PDB entry 2ZQZ | X-ray diffraction, 2.50 A resolution | chains A and B

# Chain A (and B)
Name: L-lactate dehydrogenase
Source organism: Lactobacillus casei
Notes: EC 1.1.1.27; chain B of this document is another copy of the same molecule, construct and numbering; everything in this record applies to it too
UniProtKB: P00343 (LDH_LACCA); the author numbering skips numbers that UniProt does not, so the offset changes along the chain: 12-73 = UniProt 1-62; 75-338 = UniProt 63-326
Sequence (326 residues; each row starts with the number of its first residue; note: 1 number in that range is skipped by the numbering (no residue carries it; nothing is unmodelled there)):
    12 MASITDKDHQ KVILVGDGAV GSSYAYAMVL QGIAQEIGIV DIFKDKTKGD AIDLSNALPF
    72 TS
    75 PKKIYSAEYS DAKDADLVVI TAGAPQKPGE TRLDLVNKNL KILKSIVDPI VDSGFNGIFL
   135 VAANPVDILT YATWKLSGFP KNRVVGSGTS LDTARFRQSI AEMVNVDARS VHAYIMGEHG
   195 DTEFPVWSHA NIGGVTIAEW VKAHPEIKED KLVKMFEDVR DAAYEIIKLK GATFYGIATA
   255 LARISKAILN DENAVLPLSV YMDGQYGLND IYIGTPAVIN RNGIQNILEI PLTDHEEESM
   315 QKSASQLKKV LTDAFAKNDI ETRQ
Not modelled in the structure: 12-16, 100-104, 330-338 (chain B: 12-16, 331-338)
Swiss-Prot annotation at these positions:
  - active site: His193 (Proton acceptor)
  - binding site (NAD(+)): Val31, Asp52, Lys57, Tyr83, Gly97, Ala98, Ser119, Ala136 to Asn138, Ser161
  - binding site (substrate): Gln100, Arg106, Asn138 to Asp141, Asp166 to Arg169, Thr247
  - binding site (beta-D-fructose 1,6-bisphosphate): Arg171, Arg183 to His186
  - modified residue: Tyr238 (Phosphotyrosine)

# Interface between chain A and chain B
Residue-residue contacts - 86 pairs, chain A then chain B:
  Ser33(A) with Tyr249(B), hydrogen bond
  Ser34(A) with Tyr37(B); Tyr249(B)
  Tyr37(A) with Ser34(B); Tyr37(B), hydrophobic; Ala38(B); Tyr249(B), hydrophobic; Ala252(B); Thr253(B), hydrogen bond
  Ala38(A) with Tyr37(B); Leu41(B), hydrophobic
  Leu41(A) with Ala38(B), hydrophobic; Leu41(B), hydrophobic
  Asp56(A) with Leu243(B)
  Lys57(A) with Lys244(B)
  Lys59(A) with Leu243(B)
  Gly60(A) with Ile240(B); Leu243(B); Lys244(B)
  Asp61(A) with Lys244(B), salt bridge; Tyr249(B)
  Ile63(A) with Ile240(B), hydrophobic; Leu243(B), hydrophobic
  Asp64(A) with Lys244(B), salt bridge; Thr247(B), hydrogen bond; Phe248(B), hydrogen bond (side chain-backbone); Tyr249(B), hydrogen bond (side chain-backbone); Gly250(B), hydrogen bond (side chain-backbone)
  Leu65(A) with Tyr249(B), hydrophobic
  Ser66(A) with Gln172(B)
  Asn67(A) with Ala168(B); Arg169(B); Ile240(B)
  Ala68(A) with Thr253(B)
  Leu69(A) with Gln172(B)
  Pro70(A) with Ala168(B), hydrophobic; Gln172(B); Ala182(B), hydrophobic; Arg183(B)
  Phe71(A) with Ala168(B), hydrophobic; Thr253(B); Ala254(B), hydrophobic; Arg257(B)
  Thr72(A) with Arg183(B), hydrogen bond (backbone-side chain)
  Ser73(A) with Arg183(B)
  Pro75(A) with Asp181(B); Arg183(B)
  Ala168(A) with Asn67(B); Pro70(B); Phe71(B), hydrophobic
  Arg169(A) with Asn67(B), hydrogen bond
  Gln172(A) with Ser66(B); Leu69(B); Pro70(B)
  Asp181(A) with Pro75(B)
  Ala182(A) with Pro70(B), hydrophobic
  Arg183(A) with Pro70(B); Thr72(B), hydrogen bond (side chain-backbone); Ser73(B); Pro75(B)
  Ile240(A) with Gly60(B); Ile63(B), hydrophobic; Asn67(B)
  Leu243(A) with Asp56(B); Lys57(B); Gly60(B); Ile63(B), hydrophobic
  Lys244(A) with Gly60(B); Asp61(B), salt bridge; Asp64(B), salt bridge
  Thr247(A) with Asp64(B), hydrogen bond
  Phe248(A) with Asp64(B), hydrogen bond (backbone-side chain)
  Tyr249(A) with Ser33(B), hydrogen bond; Ser34(B); Tyr37(B), hydrophobic; Asp61(B); Asp64(B), hydrogen bond (backbone-side chain); Leu65(B), hydrophobic
  Gly250(A) with Asp64(B), hydrogen bond (backbone-side chain)
  Ala252(A) with Tyr37(B)
  Thr253(A) with Tyr37(B), hydrogen bond; Leu41(B); Ala68(B); Phe71(B)
  Ala254(A) with Phe71(B), hydrophobic
  Arg257(A) with Phe71(B)
Interface residues without a listed pair, chain A (42 interface residues in all): Gln42, Leu165, Glu176
Interface residues without a listed pair, chain B (44 interface residues in all): Gln42, Lys59, Ser164, Leu165, Glu176, Ala246

# In short
42 residues of chain A and 44 residues of chain B are in contact, with 15 hydrogen bonds and 4 salt bridges.
Among the polar pairs are Asp61(A)-Lys244(B), Asp64(A)-Lys244(B) and Ser33(A)-Tyr249(B).
Chain A and chain B are both L-lactate dehydrogenase (Lactobacillus casei); the structure, R-state structure
of allosteric L-lactate dehydrogenase from Lactobacillus casei, was determined by X-ray diffraction, deposited
together with 2ZQY.
